8HH9 - chains C and D of the 7 polymer chains in the assembly; structure by electron microscopy, 3.60 A resolution.

# Chain C
Molecule: ATP synthase subunit alpha
Organism: Bacillus sp. PS3
Notes: EC 7.1.2.2
Reference sequence: A0A0M3VGF9 (A0A0M3VGF9_BACP3); residue numbers follow UniProt; this construct covers 2-502
Sequence (501 residues; numbered 2 to 502; the number before each row is that of its first residue):
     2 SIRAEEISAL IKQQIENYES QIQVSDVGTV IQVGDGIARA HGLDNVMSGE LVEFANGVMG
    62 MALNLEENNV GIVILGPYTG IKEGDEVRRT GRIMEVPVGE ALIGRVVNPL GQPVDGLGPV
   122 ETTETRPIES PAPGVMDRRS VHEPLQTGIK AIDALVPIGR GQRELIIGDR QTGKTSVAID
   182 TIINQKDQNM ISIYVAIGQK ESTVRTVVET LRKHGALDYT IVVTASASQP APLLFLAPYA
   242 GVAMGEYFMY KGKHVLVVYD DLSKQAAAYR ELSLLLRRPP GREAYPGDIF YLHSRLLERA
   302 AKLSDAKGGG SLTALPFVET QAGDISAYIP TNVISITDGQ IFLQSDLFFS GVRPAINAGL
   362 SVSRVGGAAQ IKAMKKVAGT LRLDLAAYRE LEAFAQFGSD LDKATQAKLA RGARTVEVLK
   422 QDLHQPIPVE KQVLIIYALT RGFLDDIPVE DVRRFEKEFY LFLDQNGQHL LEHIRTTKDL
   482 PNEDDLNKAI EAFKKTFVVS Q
Disordered / not traced: 2-23, 502
Construct notes: conflict Pro132 (Arg in A0A0M3VGF9), Ser193 (Cys in A0A0M3VGF9), Phe463 (Trp in A0A0M3VGF9)
Bound ions: Mg2+: Thr176 (together with ATP)
Small-molecule neighbours: ATP (adenosine-5'-triphosphate): Asp170, Arg171, Gln172, Thr173, Gly174, Lys175, Thr176, Ser177, Glu320, Phe349, Arg354, Pro355, Gln422, Asp423, Leu424

# Chain D
Molecule: ATP synthase subunit beta
Organism: Bacillus sp. PS3
Notes: EC 7.1.2.2
Reference sequence: A0A0M4U1P9 (A0A0M4U1P9_BACP3); residues 1-473 here = UniProt positions 1-473
Sequence (484 residues; row label = number of the first residue in the row; numbers below 1 keep their minus sign (Met-10 is residue -10)):
   -10 MHHHHHHHHH HMTRGRVIQV MGPVVDVKFE NGHLPAIYNA LKIQHKARNE NEVDIDLTLE
    50 VALHLGDDTV RTIAMASTDG LIRGMEVIDT GAPISVPVGE VTLGRVFNVL GEPIDLEGDI
   110 PADARRDPIH RPAPKFEELA TEVEILETGI KVVDLLAPYI KGGKIGLFGG AGVGKTVLIQ
   170 ELIHNIAQEH GGISVFAGVG ERTREGNDLY HEMKDSGVIS KTAMVFGQMN EPPGARMRVA
   230 LTGLTMAEYF RDEQGQDVLL FIDNIFRFTQ AGSEVSALLG RMPSAVGYQP TLATEMGQLQ
   290 ERITSTAKGS ITSIQAIYVP ADDYTDPAPA TTFSHLDATT NLERKLAEMG IYPAVDPLAS
   350 TSRALAPEIV GEEHYQVARK VQQTLQRYKE LQDIIAILGM DELSDEDKLV VHRARRIQFF
   410 LSQNFHVAEQ FTGQPGSYVP VKETVRGFKE ILEGKYDHLP EDAFRLVGRI EEVVEKAKAM
   470 GVEV
Disordered / not traced: -10 to 0, 472-473
Construct notes: initiating methionine (-10); expression tag (-9 to 0)
Bound ions: Mg2+: Thr165 (together with ADP)
Small-molecule neighbours: ADP (adenosine-5'-diphosphate): Ala160, Gly161, Val162, Gly163, Lys164, Thr165, Val166, Tyr341, Pro342, Phe414, Ala417, Phe420

# Interface between chain C and chain D
Residue-residue contacts (71; chain C residue first):
  Gly43(C) - Arg72(D)  hydrogen bond (backbone-side chain)
  Leu44(C) - Arg72(D)  hydrogen bond (backbone-side chain)
  Asn46(C) - Arg37(D)
  Asn46(C) - Ile71(D)
  Val47(C) - Leu70(D)
  Val47(C) - Ile71(D)
  Met48(C) - Asn40(D)
  Met48(C) - Glu41(D)
  Met48(C) - Val42(D)  hydrophobic
  Met48(C) - Gly69(D)
  Met48(C) - Leu70(D)
  Met48(C) - Ile71(D)  hydrophobic
  Ser49(C) - Asp68(D)
  Ser49(C) - Gly69(D)  hydrogen bond (backbone-backbone)
  Ser49(C) - Leu70(D)  hydrogen bond (backbone-backbone)
  Asn65(C) - Val9(D)
  Asn65(C) - Met10(D)
  Leu66(C) - Gln8(D)
  Leu66(C) - Val9(D)  hydrogen bond (backbone-backbone)
  Leu66(C) - Arg72(D)
  Glu67(C) - Ile7(D)
  Glu67(C) - Gln8(D)
  Glu67(C) - Arg72(D)  hydrogen bond (backbone-side chain)
  Glu68(C) - Gln8(D)  hydrogen bond (backbone-side chain)
  Glu68(C) - Arg72(D)
  Val71(C) - Arg72(D)
  Arg90(C) - Asn40(D)  hydrogen bond (side chain-backbone)
  Gly92(C) - Asn40(D)
  Arg93(C) - Glu39(D)
  Glu130(C) - Asp68(D)
  Ala133(C) - Asn219(D)
  Val136(C) - Ile103(D)  hydrophobic
  Val136(C) - Thr192(D)
  Val136(C) - Asn196(D)
  Met137(C) - Val95(D)  hydrophobic
  Met137(C) - Ile103(D)
  Met137(C) - Asp104(D)
  Met137(C) - Tyr199(D)
  Arg139(C) - Thr192(D)
  Arg139(C) - Asn196(D)  hydrogen bond (backbone-side chain)
  Arg140(C) - Asn196(D)
  Ser141(C) - Asp197(D)
  Arg164(C) - Arg191(D)
  Pro280(C) - Ala266(D)
  Arg283(C) - Val275(D)
  Gly288(C) - Glu263(D)
  Phe291(C) - Arg256(D)
  Phe291(C) - Gln259(D)
  Phe291(C) - Glu263(D)
  Tyr292(C) - Glu220(D)
  Tyr292(C) - Pro221(D)  hydrophobic
  Tyr292(C) - Glu263(D)
  Glu299(C) - Arg191(D)
  Glu299(C) - Thr192(D)  hydrogen bond
  Glu299(C) - Met218(D)
  Glu299(C) - Asn219(D)
  Ser327(C) - Ala310(D)
  Ser336(C) - Arg191(D)  hydrogen bond (backbone-side chain)
  Ser336(C) - Met218(D)
  Ser336(C) - Arg256(D)  hydrogen bond
  Ser336(C) - Tyr307(D)
  Thr338(C) - Arg191(D)  hydrogen bond (backbone-side chain)
  Asp339(C) - Arg191(D)  salt bridge
  Asp339(C) - Arg193(D)  salt bridge
  Arg365(C) - Gly161(D)
  Arg365(C) - Arg191(D)
  Arg365(C) - Phe420(D)
  Val366(C) - Arg193(D)
  Phe395(C) - Ala385(D)  hydrophobic
  Phe398(C) - Ala385(D)
  Asp401(C) - Asp390(D)
Interface residues without a listed pair, chain C (55 interface residues in all): Asp45, Leu64, Asn69, Asn70, Thr91, Pro134, Gly135, Arg279, Ser295, Thr332, Ile335, Ile337, Gly360, Gly367, Leu384, Ala387, Glu391, Gly399
Interface residues without a listed pair, chain D (50 interface residues in all): Gly11, Thr67, Ala160, Glu190, Phe215, Arg225, Pro309, Glu337, Met338, Ile386, Leu387, Arg454

# In short
55 residues of chain C face 50 of chain D across their interface; the contacts include 13 hydrogen bonds and 2
salt bridges. Polar contacts include Asp339(C)-Arg191(D), Asp339(C)-Arg193(D) and Gly43(C)-Arg72(D). Chain C
binds ATP. Bound to chain D: ADP.
Chain C is ATP synthase subunit alpha and chain D is ATP synthase subunit beta, both from Bacillus sp. PS3;
the structure, F1 domain of FoF1-ATPase from Bacillus PS3, 90 degrees, low ATP, was determined by electron
microscopy (same publication as 8HH1, 8HH2, 8HH3, 8HH4, 8HH5, 8HH6 and 5 further entries).
